4DV0 - chains A and Q of the 21 polymer chains in the assembly; structure by X-ray diffraction, 3.85 A resolution.

Chain A:
Molecule: 16S rRNA
Source organism: Thermus thermophilus
Sequence (1522 nucleotides; row label = number of the first residue in the row; note: 42 numbers in that range are skipped by the numbering (no residue carries them; nothing is unmodelled there); a row labelled like 190A-190L holds insertion residues (190A, then the next letters in order); numbering starts at 0):
     0 UUUGUUGGAG AGUUUGAUCC GGGCUCAGGG UGAACGCUGG CGGCGUGCCU AAGACAUGCA
    60 AGUCGUGCGG G
    73 CCGCGGGGUU UU
    88 ACUCCG
    95 UGGUC
   101 AGCGGCGGAC GGGUGAGUAA CGCGUGGGU
  129A G
   130 ACCUACCCGG AAGAGGGGGA CAACCCGGGG AAACUCGGGC UAAUCCCCCA UGUGGACCCG
   190 C
190A-190L CCCUUGGGGUGU
   191 GUCCAAAGGG CUUU
   216 GCCCGCUUCC GGAUGGGCCC GCGUCCCAUC AGCUAGUUGG UGGGGUAAUG GCCCACCAAG
   276 GCGACGACGG GUAGCCGGUC UGAGAGGAUG GCCGGCCACA GGGGCACUGA GACACGGGCC
   336 CCACUCCUAC GGGAGGCAGC AGUUAGGAAU CUUCCGCAAU GGGCGCAAGC CUGACGGAGC
   396 GACGCCGCUU GGAGGAAGAA GCCCUUCGGG GUGUAAACUC CUGAA
   442 CCCGGGACGA AACCCCCGAC GA
   474 GGGGACUGAC GGUACCGGG
   494 GUAAUAGCGC CGGCCAACUC CGUGCCAGCA GCCGCGGUAA UACGGAGGGC GCGAGCGUUA
   554 CCCGGAUUCA CUGGGCGUAA AGGGCGUGUA GGCGGCCUGG GGCGUCCCAU GUGAAAGACC
   614 ACGGCUCAAC CGUGGGGGAG CGUGGGAUAC GCUCAGGCUA GACGGUGGGA GAGGGUGGUG
   674 GAAUUCCCGG AGUAGCGGUG AAAUGCGCAG AUACCGGGAG GAACGCCGAU GGCGAAGGCA
   734 GCCACCUGGU CCACCCGUGA CGCUGAGGCG CGAAAGCGUG GGGAGCAAAC CGGAUUAGAU
   794 ACCCGGGUAG UCCACGCCCU AAACGAUGCG CGCUAGGUCU CUGGGUCU
   848 CCUGGGGGCC GAAGCUAACG CGUUAAGCGC GCCGCCUGGG GAGUACGGCC GCAAGGCUGA
   908 AACUCAAAGG AAUUGACGGG GGCCCGCACA AGCGGUGGAG CAUGUGGUUU AAUUCGAAGX
   968 AACGCGAAGA ACCUUACCAG GCCUUGACAU GCUAGG
 1003A G
  1004 AACCCGGGUG AAAGCCUGGG GUGCCCC
1030A-1030D GCGA
  1031 GGGGAGCCCU AGCACAGGUG CUGCAUGGCC GUCGUCAGCU CGUGCCGUGA GGUGUUGGGU
  1091 UAAGUCCCGC AACGAGCGCA ACCCCCGCCG UUAGUUGCCA GCGGUUCGGC CGGGCACUCU
  1151 AACGGGACUG CCCGCGAAA
  1171 GCGGGAGGAA GGAGGGGACG ACGUCUGGUC AGCAUGGCCC UUACGGCCUG GGCGACACAC
  1231 GUGCUACAAU GCCCACUACA AAGCGAUGCC ACCCGGCAAC GGGGAGCUAA UCGCAAAAAG
  1291 GUGGGCCCAG UUCGGAUUGG GGUCUGCAAC CCGACCCCAU GAAGCCGGAA UCGCUAGUAA
  1351 UCGCGGAUCA G
 1361A C
  1362 CAUGCCGCGG UGAAUACGUU CCCGGGCCUU GUACACACXG CCXGUXACGC CAUGGGAGCG
  1422 GGCUCUACCC GAAGUCGCCG GG
  1446 AGCCUACGGG
  1459 CAGGCGCCGA GGGUAGGGCC CGUGACUGGG GCGAAGUCGU AACAAGGUAG CUGUACCGGA
  1519 AGGUGCGGCU GGAUCCACUC CUUUCU
Disordered / not traced: 0-4, 1534-1538
Differences from the reference sequence: engineered mutation G20 (U666 in M26923.1); conflict C1534 (A2157 in M26923.1), A1535 (C2158 in M26923.1)
Modified / non-standard residues: PSU (pseudouridine-5'-monophosphate) at position 516, 7MG (7N-methyl-8-hydroguanosine-5'-monophosphate) at position 527, M2G (N2-dimethylguanosine-5'-monophosphate) at position 966, 5MC (5-methylcytidine-5'-monophosphate) at position 967, 2MG (2N-methylguanosine-5'-monophosphate) at position 1207, 5MC (5-methylcytidine-5'-monophosphate) at position 1400, 4OC (4n,o2'-methylcytidine-5'-monophosphate) at position 1402, 5MC (5-methylcytidine-5'-monophosphate) at position 1404, 5MC (5-methylcytidine-5'-monophosphate) at position 1407, UR3 (3-methyluridine-5'-monophoshate) at position 1498, MA6 (6N-dimethyladenosine-5'-monophoshate) at position 1518, MA6 (6N-dimethyladenosine-5'-monophoshate) at position 1519, PSU (pseudouridine-5'-monophosphate) at position 1540, PSU (pseudouridine-5'-monophosphate) at position 1541
Metal / ion sites: Mg2+ site 1 near U5 (its only coordinating residue here); Mg2+ site 2 near U12 (its only coordinating residue here); Mg2+ site 3 near G21 (its only coordinating residue here); Mg2+ site 4: A59, U387; Mg2+ site 5: G61, U62, G105; Mg2+ site 6 near C89 (its only coordinating residue here); Mg2+ site 7 near U98 (its only coordinating residue here); Mg2+ site 8 near A109 (its only coordinating residue here); Mg2+ site 9 near G111 (its only coordinating residue here); Mg2+ site 10: G117, G289; Mg2+ site 11: C121, U125; Mg2+ site 12 near C175 (its only coordinating residue here); 92 more Mg2+ sites not listed

Chain Q:
Molecule: ribosomal protein S17
Source organism: Thermus thermophilus
UniProt: Q5SHP7 (RS17_THET8); residue numbers follow UniProt; this construct covers 1-105
Amino-acid sequence (105 residues; each row starts with the number of its first residue):
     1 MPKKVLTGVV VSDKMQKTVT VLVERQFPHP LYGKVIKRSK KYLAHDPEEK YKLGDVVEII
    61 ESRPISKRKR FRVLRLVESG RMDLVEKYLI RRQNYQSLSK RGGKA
Disordered / not traced: 1, 101-105
Differences from the reference sequence: conflict Gln96 (Glu in Q5SHP7)

Chain A / chain Q interface:
Contacting residue pairs (83):
  G127(A) - Pro2(Q)  hydrogen bond to the sugar
  G127(A) - Glu61(Q)  hydrogen bond to the base
  G128(A) - Pro2(Q)  sugar contact
  G128(A) - Lys3(Q)  hydrogen bond to the phosphate
  U129(A) - Lys3(Q)  salt bridge to the phosphate
  A130(A) - Arg63(Q)  salt bridge to the phosphate
  A130(A) - Pro64(Q)  base contact
  U190E(A) - Ser62(Q)  base contact
  U190E(A) - Arg63(Q)  hydrogen bond to the sugar
  U190E(A) - Arg72(Q)  hydrogen bond to the base
  G190F(A) - Arg63(Q)  base contact
  C234(A) - Pro64(Q)  sugar contact
  C234(A) - Arg70(Q)  hydrogen bond to the phosphate
  C235(A) - Glu61(Q)  sugar contact
  C235(A) - Arg70(Q)  salt bridge to the phosphate
  C235(A) - Phe71(Q)  sugar contact
  G236(A) - Lys4(Q)  sugar contact
  G236(A) - Lys40(Q)  salt bridge to the phosphate
  G236(A) - Tyr42(Q)  hydrogen bond to the phosphate
  C237(A) - Arg25(Q)  salt bridge to the phosphate
  C237(A) - Lys40(Q)  salt bridge to the phosphate
  C237(A) - Tyr42(Q)  hydrogen bond to the phosphate
  G238(A) - Arg25(Q)  salt bridge to the phosphate
  A246(A) - Leu98(Q)  sugar contact
  A246(A) - Ser99(Q)  sugar contact
  G247(A) - Ser99(Q)  phosphate contact
  G247(A) - Lys100(Q)  hydrogen bond to the phosphate
  U253(A) - Met15(Q)  sugar contact
  U253(A) - Lys67(Q)  salt bridge to the phosphate
  G254(A) - Met15(Q)  sugar contact
  G254(A) - Gln16(Q)  hydrogen bond to the sugar
  G254(A) - Thr18(Q)  hydrogen bond to the phosphate
  G254(A) - Ser66(Q)  hydrogen bond to the phosphate
  G254(A) - Lys67(Q)  phosphate contact
  G254(A) - Arg68(Q)  phosphate contact
  G254(A) - Lys69(Q)  phosphate contact
  G255(A) - Gln16(Q)  hydrogen bond to the sugar
  G255(A) - Lys17(Q)  hydrogen bond to the phosphate
  G255(A) - Ile65(Q)  phosphate contact
  G255(A) - Ser66(Q)  phosphate contact
  G255(A) - Lys69(Q)  salt bridge to the phosphate
  U256(A) - Lys17(Q)  phosphate contact
  U264(A) - Arg63(Q)  sugar contact
  U264(A) - Pro64(Q)  hydrogen bond to the sugar
  G265(A) - Pro64(Q)  sugar contact
  G265(A) - Ile65(Q)  sugar contact
  G265(A) - Ser66(Q)  sugar contact
  G265(A) - Lys67(Q)  hydrogen bond to the sugar
  G266(A) - Lys67(Q)  phosphate contact
  C267(A) - Lys67(Q)  salt bridge to the phosphate
  A273(A) - Gln16(Q)  sugar contact
  G275(A) - Lys14(Q)  salt bridge to the phosphate
  G275(A) - Met15(Q)  sugar contact
  G276(A) - Ser12(Q)  hydrogen bond to the phosphate
  G276(A) - Thr20(Q)  phosphate contact
  G276(A) - Arg68(Q)  hydrogen bond to the phosphate
  C277(A) - Lys41(Q)  salt bridge to the phosphate
  C277(A) - Arg68(Q)  salt bridge to the phosphate
  G278(A) - Lys41(Q)  salt bridge to the phosphate
  G278(A) - Tyr95(Q)  base contact
  A279(A) - Tyr95(Q)  hydrogen bond to the phosphate
  A279(A) - Leu98(Q)  base contact
  C280(A) - Arg38(Q)  hydrogen bond to the sugar
  C280(A) - Ser39(Q)  hydrogen bond to the base
  C564(A) - Leu31(Q)  base contact
  C564(A) - Tyr32(Q)  sugar contact
  U582(A) - Asn94(Q)  hydrogen bond to the sugar
  A583(A) - Lys87(Q)  salt bridge to the phosphate
  A583(A) - Asn94(Q)  hydrogen bond to the sugar
  G584(A) - Lys87(Q)  salt bridge to the phosphate
  G584(A) - Arg91(Q)  salt bridge to the phosphate
  G585(A) - Lys34(Q)  hydrogen bond to the phosphate
  G585(A) - Lys37(Q)  phosphate contact
  C586(A) - Lys34(Q)  salt bridge to the phosphate
  U598(A) - Pro28(Q)  phosphate contact
  G635(A) - Pro2(Q)  phosphate contact
  U636(A) - Pro2(Q)  phosphate contact
  G760(A) - Asn94(Q)  hydrogen bond to the base
  G760(A) - Ser97(Q)  base contact
  G760(A) - Leu98(Q)  sugar contact
  C879(A) - Lys34(Q)  salt bridge to the phosphate
  G895(A) - Lys100(Q)  hydrogen bond to the phosphate
  C896(A) - Lys100(Q)  salt bridge to the phosphate
Other interface residues (no listed pair), chain A (51 interface residues in all): U252, C272, A300, A563, G597, G644, C647, A759, G761, C897
Other interface residues (no listed pair), chain Q (45 interface residues in all): Gln26, Arg81, Ile90, Arg92

Summary:
The interface between chain A and chain Q involves 51 residues on one side and 45 on the other; the contacts
include 26 hydrogen bonds and 20 salt bridges. Polar pairs include G127(A)-Glu61(Q), U190E(A)-Arg72(Q) and
C280(A)-Ser39(Q).
Here chain A is 16S rRNA and chain Q is ribosomal protein S17, both from Thermus thermophilus. Entry 4DV0
(Crystal structure of the Thermus thermophilus 30S ribosomal subunit with a 16S rRNA mutation, U20G) was
determined by X-ray diffraction.
